Entry 7WWL (electron microscopy, 3.00 A resolution); this record covers chains A and B of the 9 polymer chains in the assembly.

== Chain A (and B) ==
Molecule: Spike glycoprotein
Organism: Severe acute respiratory syndrome coronavirus 2
Notes: chain B of this document is another copy of the same molecule, construct and numbering; everything in this record applies to it too
UniProtKB: P0DTC2 (SPIKE_SARS2); aligned to UniProt positions 1-1273 over residues 1-1273
Sequence (1271 residues; numbered 1 to 1273; 2 numbers in that range are skipped by the numbering (no residue carries them; nothing is unmodelled there); the number before each row is that of its first residue):
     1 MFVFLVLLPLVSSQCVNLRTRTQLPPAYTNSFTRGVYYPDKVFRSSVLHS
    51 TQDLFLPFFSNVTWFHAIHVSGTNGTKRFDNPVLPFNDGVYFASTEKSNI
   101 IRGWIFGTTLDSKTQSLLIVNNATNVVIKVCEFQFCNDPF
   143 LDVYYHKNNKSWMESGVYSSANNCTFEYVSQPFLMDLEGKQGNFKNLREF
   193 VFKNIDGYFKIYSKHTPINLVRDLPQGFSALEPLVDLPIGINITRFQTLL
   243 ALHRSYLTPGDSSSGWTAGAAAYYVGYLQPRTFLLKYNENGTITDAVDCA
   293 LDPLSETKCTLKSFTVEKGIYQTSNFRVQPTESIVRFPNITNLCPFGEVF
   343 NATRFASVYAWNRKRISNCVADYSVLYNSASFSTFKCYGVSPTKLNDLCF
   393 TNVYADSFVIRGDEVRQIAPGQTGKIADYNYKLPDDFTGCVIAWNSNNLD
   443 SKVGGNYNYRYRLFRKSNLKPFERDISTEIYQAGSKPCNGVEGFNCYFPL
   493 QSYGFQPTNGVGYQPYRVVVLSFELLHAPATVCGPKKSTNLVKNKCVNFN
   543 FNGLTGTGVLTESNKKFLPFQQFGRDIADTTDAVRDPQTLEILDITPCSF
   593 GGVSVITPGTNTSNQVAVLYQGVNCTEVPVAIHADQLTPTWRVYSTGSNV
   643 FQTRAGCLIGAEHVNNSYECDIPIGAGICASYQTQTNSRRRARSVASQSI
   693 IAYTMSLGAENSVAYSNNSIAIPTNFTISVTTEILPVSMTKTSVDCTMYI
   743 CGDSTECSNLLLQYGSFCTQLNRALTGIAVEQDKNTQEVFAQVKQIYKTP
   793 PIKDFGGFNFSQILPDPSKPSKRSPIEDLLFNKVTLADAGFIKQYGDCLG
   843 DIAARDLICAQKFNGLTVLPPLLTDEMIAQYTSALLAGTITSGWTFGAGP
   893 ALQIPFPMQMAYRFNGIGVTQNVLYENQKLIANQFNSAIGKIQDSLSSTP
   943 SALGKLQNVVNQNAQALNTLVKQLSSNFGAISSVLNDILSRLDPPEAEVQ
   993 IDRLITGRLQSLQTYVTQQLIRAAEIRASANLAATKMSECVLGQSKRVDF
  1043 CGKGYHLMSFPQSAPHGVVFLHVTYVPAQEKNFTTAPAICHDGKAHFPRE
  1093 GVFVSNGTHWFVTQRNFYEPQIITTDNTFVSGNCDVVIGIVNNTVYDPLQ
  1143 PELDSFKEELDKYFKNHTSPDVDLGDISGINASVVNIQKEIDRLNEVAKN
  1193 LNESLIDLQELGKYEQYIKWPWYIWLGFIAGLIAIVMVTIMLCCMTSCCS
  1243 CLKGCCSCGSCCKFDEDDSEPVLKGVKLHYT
Disordered / not traced: 1-26, 68-80, 143-158, 173-186, 244-263, 622-639, 677-689, 827-853, 941-943, 1147-1273 (chain B: 1-26, 68-80, 143-158, 173-186, 244-263, 622-639, 677-689, 827-853, 940-943, 1147-1273)
Disulfide bonds: C131-C166, C291-C301, C336-C361, C379-C432, C391-C525, C480-C488, C538-C590, C617-C649, C662-C671, C738-C760, C743-C749, C1032-C1043, C1082-C1126
Covalent attachments: N-acetylglucosamine (NAG) linked to N61, N122, N165, N234, N282, N331, N343, N603, N616, N657, N709, N717, N801, N1074, N1098, N1134
Construct notes: variant R19 (Thr in P0DTC2), D144 (Gly142 in P0DTC2), G158 (Arg in P0DTC2), R452 (Leu in P0DTC2), K478 (Thr in P0DTC2), G614 (Asp in P0DTC2), R681 (Pro in P0DTC2), N950 (Asp in P0DTC2); engineered mutation P817 (Phe in P0DTC2), P892 (Ala in P0DTC2), P899 (Ala in P0DTC2), P942 (Ala in P0DTC2), P986 (Lys in P0DTC2), P987 (Val in P0DTC2)
What the authors report for this chain:
  - post-translational modification sites: N343

== How chain A and chain B interact ==
Contacting residue pairs (129):
  R357(A) - D198(B)  hydrogen bond (side chain-backbone)
  R357(A) - G199(B)  hydrogen bond (side chain-backbone)
  R357(A) - Y200(B)  hydrogen bond
  R357(A) - P230(B)
  R357(A) - I231(B)
  G381(A) - R983(B)
  V382(A) - S982(B)
  V382(A) - R983(B)  hydrogen bond (backbone-backbone)
  S383(A) - D985(B)
  N394(A) - Y200(B)  hydrogen bond
  Y396(A) - D198(B)  hydrogen bond (side chain-backbone)
  L517(A) - R983(B)
  H519(A) - D40(B)  salt bridge
  K558(A) - F43(B)
  K558(A) - N282(B)
  F559(A) - F43(B)  hydrophobic
  F562(A) - K41(B)
  F562(A) - E224(B)
  Q563(A) - K41(B)
  Q563(A) - V42(B)
  Q563(A) - F43(B)
  Q563(A) - G283(B)
  Q564(A) - K41(B)
  F565(A) - V42(B)  hydrophobic
  F565(A) - F43(B)  hydrogen bond (backbone-backbone)
  R567(A) - V42(B)
  R567(A) - F43(B)
  I569(A) - V47(B)  hydrophobic
  A570(A) - V963(B)  hydrophobic
  T572(A) - F855(B)
  P589(A) - K854(B)
  F592(A) - M740(B)  hydrophobic
  F592(A) - F855(B)
  F592(A) - L858(B)
  Q613(A) - L861(B)
  P665(A) - L864(B)  hydrophobic
  G667(A) - L864(B)
  A668(A) - P863(B)  hydrogen bond (backbone-backbone)
  A668(A) - L864(B)  hydrogen bond (backbone-backbone)
  A668(A) - T866(B)
  G669(A) - L864(B)  hydrogen bond (backbone-backbone)
  G669(A) - M869(B)
  I670(A) - L864(B)
  T696(A) - M869(B)
  M697(A) - L865(B)  hydrophobic
  L699(A) - I788(B)  hydrophobic
  L699(A) - M869(B)
  L699(A) - Q872(B)
  L699(A) - Y873(B)  hydrogen bond (backbone-side chain)
  G700(A) - K786(B)
  A701(A) - K786(B)
  A701(A) - Q787(B)
  A701(A) - I788(B)
  E702(A) - Q787(B)
  E702(A) - I788(B)
  E702(A) - K790(B)
  N703(A) - Q787(B)  hydrogen bond (backbone-side chain)
  N703(A) - I788(B)
  N703(A) - Y789(B)
  N703(A) - A893(B)
  V705(A) - T883(B)
  V705(A) - S884(B)
  V705(A) - Q895(B)
  A706(A) - Q895(B)
  Y707(A) - P792(B)  hydrophobic
  Y707(A) - D796(B)  hydrogen bond (side chain-backbone)
  Y707(A) - F797(B)
  Y707(A) - T883(B)
  Y707(A) - I896(B)
  Y707(A) - P897(B)  hydrophobic
  Y707(A) - F898(B)  hydrogen bond (side chain-backbone)
  N709(A) - D796(B)  hydrogen bond
  S711(A) - Q895(B)  hydrogen bond
  S711(A) - I896(B)
  S711(A) - P897(B)
  I712(A) - Q895(B)
  A713(A) - L894(B)
  A713(A) - Q895(B)  hydrogen bond (backbone-backbone)
  Q957(A) - R765(B)
  T961(A) - S758(B)
  T961(A) - Q762(B)
  T961(A) - R765(B)
  Q965(A) - Y756(B)
  Q965(A) - G757(B)
  Q965(A) - S758(B)  hydrogen bond (side chain-backbone)
  Q965(A) - F759(B)
  S968(A) - Q755(B)
  S968(A) - G757(B)
  N969(A) - Q755(B)
  F970(A) - Q755(B)  hydrogen bond (backbone-backbone)
  F970(A) - Y756(B)
  P987(A) - D427(B)
  Q1002(A) - F759(B)
  T1006(A) - Q762(B)
  T1006(A) - Q1005(B)  hydrogen bond
  Q1010(A) - L1012(B)
  E1017(A) - R1019(B)
  R1039(A) - E1031(B)  salt bridge
  R1039(A) - R1039(B)
  V1040(A) - S1030(B)
  V1040(A) - E1031(B)
  D1041(A) - G889(B)
  D1041(A) - S1030(B)
  K1045(A) - G889(B)  hydrogen bond (side chain-backbone)
  G1046(A) - A890(B)
  Y1047(A) - A890(B)
  V1068(A) - A890(B)
  P1069(A) - P892(B)
  E1072(A) - L894(B)
  N1074(A) - Q895(B)
  P1079(A) - Y917(B)
  F1089(A) - Q913(B)
  F1089(A) - N914(B)
  F1089(A) - Y917(B)  hydrophobic
  P1090(A) - Q913(B)
  V1094(A) - M900(B)  hydrophobic
  V1094(A) - Y904(B)
  R1107(A) - Y904(B)  hydrogen bond
  R1107(A) - N907(B)
  R1107(A) - Q913(B)
  F1121(A) - N914(B)
  S1123(A) - N914(B)
  S1123(A) - E918(B)  hydrogen bond
  I1130(A) - Q920(B)
  L1141(A) - L1141(B)  hydrophobic
  L1141(A) - E1144(B)
  Q1142(A) - E1144(B)
  L1145(A) - E1144(B)
  L1145(A) - L1145(B)  hydrophobic
Also at the interface, not in a pair above, chain A (95 interface residues in all): R319, K386, L390, T393, L518, L560, G566, C590, R646, A647, I666, S708, N710, P715, G971, G999, S1003, T1009, I1013, T1077, A1078, V1128, V1129
Also at the interface, not in a pair above, chain B (93 interface residues in all): Y38, P39, R44, P225, G232, A766, I794, G857, P862, I882, W886, N960, K964, L984, L1001, T1009, I1013, T1027, L1034, G1035

== In short ==
Chain A and chain B form an interface of 95 and 93 residues respectively; the contacts include 23 hydrogen
bonds and 2 salt bridges. Among the polar pairs are H519(A)-D40(B), R1039(A)-E1031(B) and R357(A)-D198(B).
Covalently linked N-acetylglucosamine: at N61(A), N122(A), N165(A), N234(A), N282(A) and N331(A) and 10 more.
The paper reports a modification site at N343(A).
Chain A and chain B are both Spike glycoprotein (Severe acute respiratory syndrome coronavirus 2); the
structure, S protein of Delta variant in complex with ZWD12, was determined by electron microscopy.
